1I2S - chains A and B; structure by X-ray diffraction, 1.70 A resolution.

Chain A (and B):
Name: Beta-lactamase
From: Bacillus licheniformis
Notes: EC 3.5.2.6; chain B of this document is another copy of the same molecule, construct and numbering; everything in this record applies to it too
UniProtKB: P00808 (BLAC_BACLI); the author numbering skips numbers that UniProt does not, so the offset changes along the chain: 9-57 = UniProt 26-74; 59-83 = UniProt 75-99; 86-238 = UniProt 100-252; 240-252 = UniProt 253-265; 1 more segments
Amino-acid sequence (282 residues; row label = number of the first residue in the row; note: 5 numbers in that range are skipped by the numbering (no residue carries them; nothing is unmodelled there)):
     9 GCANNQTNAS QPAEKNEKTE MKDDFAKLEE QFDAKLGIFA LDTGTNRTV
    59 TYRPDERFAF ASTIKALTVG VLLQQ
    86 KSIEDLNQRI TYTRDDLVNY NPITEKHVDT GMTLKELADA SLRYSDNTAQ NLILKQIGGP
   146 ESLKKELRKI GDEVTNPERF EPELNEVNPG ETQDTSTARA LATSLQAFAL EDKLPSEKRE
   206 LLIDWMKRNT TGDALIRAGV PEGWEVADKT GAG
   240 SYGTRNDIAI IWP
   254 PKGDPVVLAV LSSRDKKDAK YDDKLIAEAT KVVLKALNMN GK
Disordered / not traced: 9-30, 291-295
Construct notes: conflict T59 (Ala75 in P00808), T133 (Ala147 in P00808), A187 (Val201 in P00808), Q191 (Arg205 in P00808), E227 (Asp241 in P00808), G238 (Ala252 in P00808), L287 (Met299 in P00808)
UniProt features mapped onto this chain:
  - active site: S70 (Acyl-ester intermediate), E168 (Proton acceptor)
  - binding site (substrate): K234 to G236
  - lipidation: C10 (N-palmitoyl cysteine)
Metal / ion sites: Na+: Y274 (together with citric acid)
From the paper describing this entry:
  - catalytic residues: S70, E166, A237
  - binding site for citric acid: S70, S130, T235, R244
  - Na+ coordination: Y274

How chain A and chain B interact:
Residue-residue contacts (24; chain A residue first):
  F47(A) with N54(B)
  L49(A) with N54(B)
  G52(A) with G156(B); T188(B)
  T53(A) with R184(B); T188(B)
  N54(A) with F47(B); L49(B); R184(B), hydrogen bond (backbone-side chain); T188(B), hydrogen bond; Q191(B), hydrogen bond
  R55(A) with D63(B), salt bridge; R184(B)
  D63(A) with R55(B), salt bridge
  G156(A) with G52(B)
  R184(A) with T53(B); N54(B), hydrogen bond (side chain-backbone); R55(B)
  T188(A) with G52(B); T53(B); N54(B), hydrogen bond
  Q191(A) with N54(B), hydrogen bond
  E196(A) with E196(B)
  D257(A) with K198(B), salt bridge
Other interface residues (no listed pair), chain A (14 interface residues in all): I155
Other interface residues (no listed pair), chain B (14 interface residues in all): D257

Overview:
Chain A and chain B each contribute 14 residues to their interface, with 6 hydrogen bonds and 3 salt bridges.
Polar contacts include R55(A)-D63(B), D257(A)-K198(B) and N54(A)-R184(B). The paper reports catalytic residues
S70(A), E166(A) and A237(A); a binding site for citric acid at S70(A), S130(A) and T235(A) among others.
Both chains are Beta-lactamase (Bacillus licheniformis). Entry 1I2S (Beta-lactamase from bacillus
licheniformis BS3) was determined by X-ray diffraction (same publication as 1I2W).
